6VK9 - chains A and I of the 32 polymer chains in the assembly; structure by electron microscopy, 3.80 A resolution.

Chain A (and I):
Molecule: Geopilin domain 1 protein
From: Geobacter sulfurreducens
Notes: chain I of this document is another copy of the same molecule, construct and numbering; everything in this record applies to it too
UniProtKB: Q74D23 (Q74D23_GEOSL); residues 1-61 here correspond to UniProt positions 30-90 (UniProt number = residue number + 29)
Amino-acid sequence (61 residues; row label = number of the first residue in the row):
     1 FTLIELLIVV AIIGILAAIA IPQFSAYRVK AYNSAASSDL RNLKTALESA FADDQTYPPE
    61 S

Chain A / chain I interface:
Contacting residue pairs (13; chain A residue first):
  Phe24(A) - Leu3(I)  hydrophobic
  Tyr27(A) - Leu3(I)  hydrophobic
  Lys30(A) - Leu7(I)
  Lys30(A) - Val10(I)
  Ala31(A) - Val10(I)  hydrophobic
  Ser34(A) - Val10(I)  hydrogen bond (side chain-backbone)
  Ser34(A) - Ile13(I)
  Arg41(A) - Ala17(I)
  Arg41(A) - Ile21(I)
  Lys44(A) - Ile21(I)
  Phe51(A) - Arg28(I)
  Ala52(A) - Arg28(I)
  Gln55(A) - Tyr32(I)  hydrogen bond
Interface residues without a listed pair, chain A (12 interface residues in all): Ser37, Ser38
Interface residues without a listed pair, chain I (10 interface residues in all): Gly14, Ile19

Summary:
12 residues of chain A face 10 of chain I across their interface, with 2 hydrogen bonds. Polar pairs include
Ser34(A)-Val10(I) and Gln55(A)-Tyr32(I).
Both chains are Geopilin domain 1 protein (Geobacter sulfurreducens). Entry 6VK9 (Cryo-EM structure of
PilA-N/C from Geobacter sulfurreducens) was determined by electron microscopy.
